Entry 7BZ1 (X-ray diffraction, 2.45 A resolution); this record covers chains A and C of the 4 polymer chains in the assembly.

Chain A (and C):
Name: Metallo-beta-lactamase PNGM-1
Source organism: uncultured bacterium
Notes: EC 3.5.2.6; chain C of this document is another copy of the same molecule, construct and numbering; everything in this record applies to it too
UniProtKB: A0A2U8UYM6 (A0A2U8UYM6_9BACT); numbering as in UniProt (aligned over 9-373)
Sequence (365 residues; row label = number of the first residue in the row):
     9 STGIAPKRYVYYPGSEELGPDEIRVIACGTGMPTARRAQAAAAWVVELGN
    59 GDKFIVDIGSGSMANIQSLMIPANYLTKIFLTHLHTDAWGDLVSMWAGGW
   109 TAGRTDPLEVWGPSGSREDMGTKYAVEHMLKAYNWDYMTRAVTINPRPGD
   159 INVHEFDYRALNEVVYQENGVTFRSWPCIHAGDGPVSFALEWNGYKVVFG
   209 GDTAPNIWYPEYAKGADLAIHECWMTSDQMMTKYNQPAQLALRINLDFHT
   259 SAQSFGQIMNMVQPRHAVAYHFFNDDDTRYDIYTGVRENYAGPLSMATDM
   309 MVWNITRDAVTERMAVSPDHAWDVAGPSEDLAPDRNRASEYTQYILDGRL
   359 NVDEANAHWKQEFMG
Sequence notes: engineered mutation Ala-96 (His in A0A2U8UYM6)
Bound ions: Zn2+: His-91, His-93, His-188, Asp-210
From the paper describing this entry:
  - mutagenesis - H96A: decreased binding to Zn2+

How chain A and chain C interact:
Contacting residue pairs (22):
  Asn-282(A) / Tyr-288(C)
  Asp-284(A) / Thr-306(C)
  Asp-284(A) / Met-309(C)
  Asp-284(A) / Glu-320(C)
  Asp-284(A) / Met-322(C)
  Asp-285(A) / Glu-320(C)
  Arg-287(A) / Arg-287(C)
  Arg-287(A) / Tyr-288(C)
  Tyr-288(A) / Asn-282(C)  hydrogen bond
  Tyr-288(A) / Arg-287(C)  hydrogen bond
  Tyr-288(A) / Tyr-291(C)  hydrophobic
  Tyr-288(A) / Met-304(C)
  Asp-289(A) / Tyr-291(C)  hydrogen bond
  Tyr-291(A) / Tyr-288(C)
  Tyr-291(A) / Thr-292(C)
  Thr-292(A) / Tyr-291(C)
  Met-304(A) / Tyr-288(C)
  Thr-306(A) / Asp-284(C)
  Met-309(A) / Asp-284(C)
  Glu-320(A) / Asp-284(C)
  Glu-320(A) / Asp-285(C)
  Met-322(A) / Asp-284(C)
Other interface residues (no listed pair), chain C (13 interface residues in all): Asp-289

In short:
Chain A and chain C each contribute 13 residues to their interface; the contacts include 3 hydrogen bonds.
Among the polar pairs are Tyr-288(A)/Asn-282(C), Tyr-288(A)/Arg-287(C) and Asp-289(A)/Tyr-291(C). His-91(A),
His-93(A), His-188(A) and Asp-210(A) form the Zn2+ site. From the paper: H96A of chain A reduces binding to
Zn2+.
Chain A and chain C are both Metallo-beta-lactamase PNGM-1 (uncultured bacterium); the structure, The mutant
variant of PNGM-1. H96 was substituted for alanine to study metal coordination, was determined by X-ray
diffraction together with 7WI1, 7BYQ, 7BZ3, 7BZ4 and 7BZI from the same study.
